Entry 4IRJ (X-ray diffraction, 3.00 A resolution); this record covers chains A and D of the 4 polymer chains in the assembly.

[Chain A]
Name: Antigen-presenting glycoprotein CD1d1
Source organism: Mus musculus
Reference sequence: P11609 (CD1D1_MOUSE); residues 1-279 here correspond to UniProt positions 19-297 (UniProt number = residue number + 18)
Chain sequence (285 residues; each row starts with the number of its first residue):
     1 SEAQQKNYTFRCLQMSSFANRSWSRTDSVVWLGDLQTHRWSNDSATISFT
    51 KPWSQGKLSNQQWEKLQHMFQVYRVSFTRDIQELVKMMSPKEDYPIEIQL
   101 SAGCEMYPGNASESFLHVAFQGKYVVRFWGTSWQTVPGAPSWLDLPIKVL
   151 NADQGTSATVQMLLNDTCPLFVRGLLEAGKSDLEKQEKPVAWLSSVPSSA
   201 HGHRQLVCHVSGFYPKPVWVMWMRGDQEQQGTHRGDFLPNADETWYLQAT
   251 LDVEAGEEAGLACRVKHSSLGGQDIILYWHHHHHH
Disordered / not traced: 1-6, 198-203, 280-285
Sequence notes: conflict His201 (Asp219 in P11609); expression tag (280-285)
Disulfide bonds: Cys104-Cys168, Cys208-Cys263
Covalently attached groups: N-acetylglucosamine (NAG) linked to Asn20, Asn42; glycan linked to Asn165
Small-molecule neighbours: 1L9 (N-[(2S,3S,4R)-1-({6-O-[(4-chlorophenyl)carbamoyl]-alpha-D-galactopyranosyl}oxy)-3,4-dihydroxyoctadecan-2-yl]hexacosanamide): Phe10, Cys12, Gln14, Ser28, Val30, His38, Trp40, Ile47, Trp63, Lys65, Leu66, Met69, Phe70, Tyr73, Ser76, Phe77, Asp80, Ile81, Leu84, Val85, Leu100, Ala102, Leu116, Val118, Phe120, Val126, Trp133, Trp142, Leu143, Pro146, Leu150, Asp153, Gly155, Thr156, Thr159, Val160, Met162, Leu163, Leu164, Cys168, Phe171
UniProt features mapped onto this chain:
  - binding site (a D-galactosylceramide): Asp80, Asp153 to Thr156
  - glycosylation (N-linked (GlcNAc...) asparagine): Asn7, Asn20, Asn42, Asn110, Asn165
Reported in the primary citation:
  - binding site for 1L9: Met69, Thr159, Met162

[Chain D]
Name: Vbeta8.2 (mouse variable domain, human constant domain)
Source organism: Mus musculus, Homo sapiens
Chain sequence (241 residues; row label = number of the first residue in the row; numbering starts at 0):
     0 MEAAVTQSPRNKVAVTGGKVTLSCNQTNNHNNMYWYRQDTGHGLRLIHYS
    50 YGAGSTEKGDIPDGYKASRPSQENFSLILELATPSQTSVYFCASGDEGYT
   100 QYFGPGTRLLVLEDLRNVTPPKVSLFEPSKAEISHTQKATLVCLATGFYP
   150 DHVELSWWVNGKEVHSGVCTDPQPLKEQPALNDSRYSLSSRLRVSATFWQ
   200 NPRNHFRCQVQFYGLSENDEWTQDRAKPVTQIVSAEAWGRA
Disordered / not traced: 0-1
Disulfide bonds: Cys23-Cys91, Cys142-Cys207

[How chain A and chain D interact]
Residue-residue contacts - 11 pairs, chain A then chain D:
  Glu83(A) with Tyr48(D), hydrogen bond; Tyr50(D), hydrogen bond
  Lys86(A) with Tyr48(D), hydrogen bond; Tyr50(D); Ser54(D); Glu56(D)
  Met87(A) with Tyr50(D), hydrophobic
  Leu145(A) with Asn30(D)
  Lys148(A) with Glu96(D)
  Val149(A) with Glu96(D)
  Ala152(A) with Glu96(D)
Interface residues without a listed pair, chain D (7 interface residues in all): Gly97

[Summary]
Chain A and chain D each contribute 7 residues to their interface, with 3 hydrogen bonds. Polar contacts
include Glu83(A)-Tyr48(D), Glu83(A)-Tyr50(D) and Lys86(A)-Tyr48(D). Chain A binds compound 1L9. Covalently
linked N-acetylglucosamine: at Asn20(A) and Asn42(A). The paper reports a binding site for 1L9 at Met69(A),
Thr159(A) and Met162(A).
Here chain A is Antigen-presenting glycoprotein CD1d1 (Mus musculus) and chain D is Vbeta8.2 (mouse variable
domain, human constant domain) (Mus musculus, Homo sapiens). Entry 4IRJ (Structure of the mouse
CD1d-4ClPhC-alpha-GalCer-iNKT TCR complex) was determined by X-ray diffraction together with 4IRS from the
same study.
